Entry 7H24 (X-ray diffraction, 1.64 A resolution); this record covers chains A and B.

== Chain A ==
Protein: Serine protease subunit NS2B
Organism: Zika virus
UniProtKB: Q32ZE1 (POLG_ZIKV); residues 46-89 here correspond to UniProt positions 1414-1457 (UniProt number = residue number + 1368)
Amino-acid sequence (46 residues; each row starts with the number of its first residue):
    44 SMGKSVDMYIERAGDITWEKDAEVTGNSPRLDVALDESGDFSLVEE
Not modelled in the structure: 44-49, 89
Sequence notes: expression tag (44-45)

== Chain B ==
Protein: Serine protease NS3
Organism: Zika virus
Notes: EC 3.4.21.91, 3.6.1.15, 3.6.4.13
UniProtKB: Q32ZE1 (POLG_ZIKV); residues 11-177 here correspond to UniProt positions 1509-1675 (UniProt number = residue number + 1498)
Amino-acid sequence (168 residues; each row starts with the number of its first residue):
    10 MKEVKKGETTDGVYRVMTRRLLGSTQVGVGVMQEGVFHTMWHVTKGAALR
    60 SGEGRLDPYWGDVKQDLVSYCGPWKLDAAWDGLSEVQLLAVPPGERAKNI
   110 QTLPGIFKTKDGDIGAVALDYPAGTSGSPILDKCGRVIGLYGNGVVIKNG
   160 SYVSAITQGKREEETPVE
Not modelled in the structure: 10-15, 172-177
Sequence notes: initiating methionine (10); conflict K107 (Arg1605 in Q32ZE1)
Curated features (UniProtKB/Swiss-Prot):
  - active site (Charge relay system): H51, D75, S135
Residues lining bound ligands: A1AJZ (4-(2-hydroxyethyl)-5-methyl-1,2-dihydro-3H-pyrazol-3-one): D129, Y130, P131, A132, S135, Y150, G151, Y161

== Chain A / chain B interface ==
Contacting residue pairs - 90 pairs, chain A then chain B:
  D50(A) - T27(B)
  D50(A) - R59(B)  salt bridge
  M51(A) - M26(B)
  M51(A) - V52(B)
  M51(A) - T53(B)
  M51(A) - L58(B)
  M51(A) - R59(B)  hydrogen bond (backbone-backbone)
  Y52(A) - R24(B)
  Y52(A) - V25(B)
  Y52(A) - M26(B)  hydrogen bond (backbone-backbone)
  Y52(A) - R28(B)  hydrogen bond
  Y52(A) - S33(B)
  Y52(A) - R59(B)
  I53(A) - Y23(B)  hydrophobic
  I53(A) - R24(B)
  I53(A) - M41(B)  hydrophobic
  I53(A) - R59(B)  hydrogen bond (backbone-backbone)
  I53(A) - S60(B)
  I53(A) - L65(B)  hydrophobic
  E54(A) - Y23(B)
  E54(A) - R24(B)  hydrogen bond (backbone-backbone)
  R55(A) - E17(B)
  R55(A) - D20(B)  hydrogen bond (side chain-backbone)
  R55(A) - V22(B)
  R55(A) - Y23(B)
  A56(A) - V22(B)  hydrogen bond (backbone-backbone)
  A56(A) - V100(B)  hydrophobic
  A56(A) - A106(B)
  G57(A) - G21(B)
  G57(A) - V22(B)  hydrogen bond (backbone-backbone)
  D58(A) - L98(B)
  I59(A) - G21(B)
  I59(A) - V22(B)
  I59(A) - V40(B)  hydrophobic
  I59(A) - L98(B)  hydrophobic
  I59(A) - L140(B)  hydrophobic
  I59(A) - G144(B)
  I59(A) - V146(B)  hydrophobic
  T60(A) - N108(B)  hydrogen bond (backbone-side chain)
  T60(A) - L140(B)
  W61(A) - E94(B)
  W61(A) - V95(B)
  W61(A) - Q96(B)
  W61(A) - Q110(B)
  W61(A) - L140(B)
  W61(A) - D141(B)
  W61(A) - K142(B)
  E62(A) - Q96(B)  hydrogen bond (backbone-side chain)
  E62(A) - N108(B)
  A65(A) - Q96(B)
  A65(A) - N108(B)
  E66(A) - I109(B)
  E66(A) - Q110(B)  hydrogen bond (backbone-backbone)
  V67(A) - E94(B)
  V67(A) - Q110(B)
  T68(A) - I109(B)
  T68(A) - Q110(B)  hydrogen bond (backbone-backbone)
  T68(A) - T111(B)  hydrogen bond (backbone-side chain)
  T68(A) - L128(B)
  G69(A) - T111(B)
  G69(A) - A127(B)
  N70(A) - L112(B)
  N70(A) - A127(B)
  S71(A) - L112(B)  hydrogen bond (side chain-backbone)
  S71(A) - P113(B)
  S71(A) - G114(B)
  P72(A) - G114(B)
  P72(A) - I115(B)  hydrogen bond (backbone-backbone)
  P72(A) - A127(B)
  R73(A) - I115(B)
  L74(A) - I115(B)  hydrogen bond (backbone-backbone)
  L74(A) - F116(B)
  L74(A) - K117(B)  hydrogen bond (backbone-backbone)
  L74(A) - I156(B)  hydrophobic
  D75(A) - K117(B)  salt bridge
  V76(A) - F116(B)  hydrophobic
  V76(A) - K117(B)  hydrogen bond (backbone-backbone)
  V76(A) - T118(B)
  D79(A) - K73(B)
  E80(A) - K73(B)
  S81(A) - V72(B)
  G82(A) - V72(B)
  G82(A) - K73(B)
  G82(A) - N152(B)  hydrogen bond (backbone-side chain)
  F84(A) - N152(B)
  F84(A) - G153(B)
  F84(A) - V154(B)
  F84(A) - A164(B)  hydrophobic
  S85(A) - V154(B)
  L86(A) - V154(B)  hydrophobic
Interface residues without a listed pair, chain A (34 interface residues in all): L78, E88
Interface residues without a listed pair, chain B (59 interface residues in all): T19, V36, F46, A57, I123, P138, V155, K157, V162

== In short ==
Chain A and chain B form an interface of 34 and 59 residues respectively, with 19 hydrogen bonds and 2 salt
bridges. Polar pairs include D50(A)-R59(B), D75(A)-K117(B) and Y52(A)-R28(B). Ligands of chain B: compound
A1AJZ. From UniProt: 3 active-site residues on chain B.
Here chain A is Serine protease subunit NS2B and chain B is Serine protease NS3, both from Zika virus. Entry
7H24 (PanDDA analysis group deposition -- Crystal Structure of ZIKV NS2B-NS3 protease in complex with
Z1165350851) was determined by X-ray diffraction.
